Entry 5VZ0 (X-ray diffraction, 2.00 A resolution); this record covers chains A and C of the 4 polymer chains in the assembly.

[Chain A (and C)]
Name: Pyruvate carboxylase
Source organism: Lactococcus lactis
Notes: EC 6.4.1.1; chain C of this document is another copy of the same molecule, construct and numbering; everything in this record applies to it too
UniProtKB: A0A089XIW4 (A0A089XIW4_9LACT); residue numbers follow UniProt; this construct covers 1-1137
Sequence (1144 residues; each row starts with the number of its first residue; numbers below 1 keep their minus sign (Leu-6 is residue -6)):
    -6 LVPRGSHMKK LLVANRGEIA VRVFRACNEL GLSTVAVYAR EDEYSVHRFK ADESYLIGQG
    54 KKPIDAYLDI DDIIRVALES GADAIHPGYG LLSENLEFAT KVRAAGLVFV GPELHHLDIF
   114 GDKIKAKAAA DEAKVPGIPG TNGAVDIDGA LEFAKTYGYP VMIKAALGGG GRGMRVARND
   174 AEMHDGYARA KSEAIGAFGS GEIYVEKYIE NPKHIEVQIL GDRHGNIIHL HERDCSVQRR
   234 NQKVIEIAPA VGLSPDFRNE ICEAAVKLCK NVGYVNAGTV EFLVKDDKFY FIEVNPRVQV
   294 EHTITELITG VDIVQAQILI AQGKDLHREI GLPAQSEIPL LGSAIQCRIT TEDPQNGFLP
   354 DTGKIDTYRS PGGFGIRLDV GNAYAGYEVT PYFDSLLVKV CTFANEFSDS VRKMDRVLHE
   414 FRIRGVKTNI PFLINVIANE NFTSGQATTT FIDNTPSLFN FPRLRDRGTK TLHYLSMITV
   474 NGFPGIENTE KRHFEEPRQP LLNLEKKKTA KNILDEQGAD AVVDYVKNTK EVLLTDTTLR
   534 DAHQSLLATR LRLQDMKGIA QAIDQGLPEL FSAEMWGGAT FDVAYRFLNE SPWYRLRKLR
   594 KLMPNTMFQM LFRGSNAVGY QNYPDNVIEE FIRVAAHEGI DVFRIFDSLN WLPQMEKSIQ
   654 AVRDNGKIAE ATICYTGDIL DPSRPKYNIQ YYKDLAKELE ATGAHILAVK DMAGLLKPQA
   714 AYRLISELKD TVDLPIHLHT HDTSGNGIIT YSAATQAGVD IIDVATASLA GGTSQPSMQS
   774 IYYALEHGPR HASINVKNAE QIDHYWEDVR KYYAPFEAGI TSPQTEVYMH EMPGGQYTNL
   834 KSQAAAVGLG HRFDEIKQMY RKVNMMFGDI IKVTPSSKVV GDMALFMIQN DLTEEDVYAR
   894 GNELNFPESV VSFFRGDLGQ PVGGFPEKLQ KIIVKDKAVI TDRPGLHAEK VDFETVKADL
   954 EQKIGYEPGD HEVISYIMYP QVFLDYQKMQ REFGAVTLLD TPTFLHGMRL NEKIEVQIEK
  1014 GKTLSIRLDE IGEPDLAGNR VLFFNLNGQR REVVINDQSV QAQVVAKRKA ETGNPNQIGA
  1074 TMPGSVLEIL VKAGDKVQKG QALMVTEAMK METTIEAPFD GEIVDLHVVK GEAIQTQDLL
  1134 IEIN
Disordered / not traced: -6, 162-165 (chain C: -6, 133-201)
Sequence notes: expression tag (-6 to 0); engineered mutation Ala746 (Gly in A0A089XIW4); variant Ala1055 (Thr in A0A089XIW4)
Ion coordination: Mg2+: Glu274, Glu286 (together with ADP); Mn2+: Asp534, His732, His734
Small-molecule neighbours:
  - cyclic-di-AMP (2BA; (2R,3R,3aS,5R,7aR,9R,10R,10aS,12R,14aR)-2,9-bis(6-amino-9H-purin-9-yl)octahydro-2H,7H-difuro[3,2-d:3',2'-j][1,3,7,9,2,8 ]tetraoxadiphosphacyclododecine-3,5,10,12-tetrol 5,12-dioxide): Pro711, Gln712, Tyr715, Ile742, Ser745, Ala746, Gln749
  - ADP: Lys116, Ile131, Met155, Lys157, Gly161, Met167, Glu199, Lys200, Tyr201, Ile202, Pro205, His207, Gln231, Asn234, Glu274, Leu276, Ile285, Glu286, Asn288, Thr442
Reported in the primary citation:
  - mutagenesis - Y715T: unchanged catalytic activity
  - mutagenesis - E36K/Y37S/K1006T/S1018I: decreased catalytic activity
  - mutagenesis - E36K/Y37S/K1006T/S1018I: increased catalytic activity on acetyl-CoA

[Interface between chain A and chain C]
Pairs across the interface (86):
  Arg18(A) with Pro364(C); Gly365(C), hydrogen bond (side chain-backbone); Gly366(C); Arg409(C); Glu413(C), salt bridge
  Asn21(A) with Arg405(C), hydrogen bond (backbone-side chain); Arg409(C)
  Glu22(A) with Arg405(C); Lys406(C), salt bridge; Arg409(C), salt bridge
  Arg33(A) with Glu1008(C), salt bridge
  Glu36(A) with Lys1006(C), salt bridge; Glu1008(C)
  Tyr37(A) with Lys1006(C); Arg1020(C), hydrogen bond; Asn1038(C)
  Arg41(A) with Thr1016(C), hydrogen bond (side chain-backbone); Ser1018(C), hydrogen bond; Asn1040(C)
  Phe42(A) with Asn1040(C)
  Lys43(A) with Glu413(C), salt bridge
  Asp45(A) with Lys1015(C), hydrogen bond (backbone-side chain)
  Glu46(A) with Gly1014(C)
  Ser47(A) with Gly1014(C), hydrogen bond (backbone-backbone)
  Tyr48(A) with Lys1013(C); Gly1014(C), hydrogen bond (side chain-backbone)
  Glu72(A) with Lys1013(C), hydrogen bond (backbone-side chain)
  Ser73(A) with Lys1013(C)
  Glu299(A) with Phe367(C)
  Gly303(A) with Phe367(C); Asn398(C), hydrogen bond (backbone-side chain)
  Val304(A) with Phe367(C)
  Asp305(A) with Phe367(C); Lys406(C), salt bridge
  Gln308(A) with Asp402(C); Lys406(C)
  Leu334(A) with Leu334(C), hydrophobic
  Arg362(A) with Tyr377(C)
  Ser363(A) with Ser363(C)
  Pro364(A) with Arg18(C)
  Gly365(A) with Arg18(C), hydrogen bond (backbone-side chain); Leu371(C)
  Gly366(A) with Arg18(C); Arg370(C); Leu371(C), hydrogen bond (backbone-backbone); Asp372(C)
  Phe367(A) with Glu299(C); Gly303(C); Val304(C); Asp305(C); Arg370(C)
  Arg370(A) with Gly366(C); Phe367(C)
  Leu371(A) with Gly365(C); Gly366(C), hydrogen bond (backbone-backbone)
  Tyr377(A) with Arg362(C); Gly1041(C)
  Asn398(A) with Gly303(C), hydrogen bond (side chain-backbone)
  Asp402(A) with Gln308(C)
  Arg405(A) with Asn21(C), hydrogen bond (side chain-backbone); Glu22(C)
  Lys406(A) with Glu22(C), salt bridge; Asp305(C), salt bridge; Gln308(C)
  Arg409(A) with Arg18(C); Asn21(C); Glu22(C), salt bridge
  Glu413(A) with Arg18(C), salt bridge; Lys43(C), salt bridge
  Lys1006(A) with Glu36(C), salt bridge; Tyr37(C)
  Glu1008(A) with Arg33(C), salt bridge; Glu36(C)
  Lys1013(A) with Tyr48(C); Glu72(C), hydrogen bond (side chain-backbone)
  Gly1014(A) with Glu46(C); Ser47(C), hydrogen bond (backbone-backbone); Tyr48(C), hydrogen bond (backbone-side chain)
  Lys1015(A) with Asp45(C), hydrogen bond (side chain-backbone)
  Thr1016(A) with Arg41(C), hydrogen bond (backbone-side chain)
  Ser1018(A) with Arg41(C), hydrogen bond
  Arg1020(A) with Tyr37(C), hydrogen bond
  Asn1038(A) with Tyr37(C)
  Asn1040(A) with Arg41(C); Phe42(C)
  Gly1041(A) with Tyr377(C)
Interface residues without a listed pair, chain A (53 interface residues in all): Arg15, Tyr31, Leu300, Ile369, Asp372, Phe396
Interface residues without a listed pair, chain C (53 interface residues in all): Arg15, Tyr31, Ser73, Leu300, Ile369, Phe396

[Summary]
Chain A and chain C each contribute 53 residues to their interface; the contacts include 22 hydrogen bonds and
14 salt bridges. Polar pairs include Arg18(A)-Glu413(C), Glu22(A)-Lys406(C) and Glu22(A)-Arg409(C). Bound to
chain A: ADP and cyclic-di-AMP. From the paper: E36K/Y37S/K1006T/S1018I of chain A reduce catalytic activity;
E36K/Y37S/K1006T/S1018I of chain A increase catalytic activity on acetyl-CoA.
Both chains are Pyruvate carboxylase (Lactococcus lactis). Entry 5VZ0 (Crystal structure of Lactococcus lactis
pyruvate carboxylase G746A mutant in complex with cyclic-di-AMP) was determined by X-ray diffraction together
with 5VYW and 5VYZ from the same study.
